PDB entry 2JH0 | X-ray diffraction, 1.70 A resolution | chains D and H of the 3 polymer chains in the assembly

== Chain D ==
Name: Thrombin heavy chain
From: Homo sapiens
Notes: EC 3.4.21.5; fragment: heavy chain, residues 364-622
Reference sequence: P00734 (THRB_HUMAN); the construct lacks a stretch of the UniProt sequence, so the offset changes along the chain: 16-37 = UniProt 364-385; 38-60 = UniProt 387-409; 61-77 = UniProt 419-435; 78-97 = UniProt 437-456; 7 more segments
Sequence (259 residues; row label = number of the first residue in the row; note: 1 number in that range is skipped by the numbering (no residue carries it; nothing is unmodelled there); a row labelled like 60A-60I holds insertion residues (60A, then the next letters in order)):
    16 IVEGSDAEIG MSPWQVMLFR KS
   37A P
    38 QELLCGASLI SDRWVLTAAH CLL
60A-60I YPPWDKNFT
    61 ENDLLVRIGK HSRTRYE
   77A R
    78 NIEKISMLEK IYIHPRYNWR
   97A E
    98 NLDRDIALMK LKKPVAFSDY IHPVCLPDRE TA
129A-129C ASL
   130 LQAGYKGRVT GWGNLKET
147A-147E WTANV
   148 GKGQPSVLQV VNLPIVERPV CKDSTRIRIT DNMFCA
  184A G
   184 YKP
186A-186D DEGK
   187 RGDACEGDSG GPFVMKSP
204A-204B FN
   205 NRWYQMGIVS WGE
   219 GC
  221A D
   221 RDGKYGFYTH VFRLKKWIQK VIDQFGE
Not modelled in the structure: 147A-147E, 148-149, 247
Disulfide bonds: Cys42-Cys58, Cys168-Cys182, Cys191-Cys220
Metal / ion sites: Ca2+: Lys169, Thr172, Phe204A; Na+: Arg221, Lys224
Small-molecule neighbours: 701 ((2R)-2-(5-chloro-2-thienyl)-N-{(3S)-1-[(1S)-1-methyl-2-morpholin-4-yl-2-oxoethyl]-2-oxopyrrolidin-3-yl}propene-1-sulfonamide): His57, Tyr60A, Trp60D, Leu99, Asp189, Ala190, Cys191, Glu192, Val213, Ser214, Trp215, Gly216, Glu217, Gly219, Cys220, Gly226, Phe227, Tyr228
Curated features (UniProtKB/Swiss-Prot):
  - region: Ala183 to Val200 (High affinity receptor-binding region which is also known as the TP508 peptide)
  - active site (Charge relay system): His57, Asp102, Ser195
  - glycosylation: Asn60G (N-linked (GlcNAc...) (complex) asparagine)

== Chain H ==
Name: Hirudin iiia
Reference sequence: P28507 (ITHG_HIRME); numbering as in UniProt (aligned over 55-64)
Sequence (10 residues; each row starts with the number of its first residue):
    55 DFEEIPEEYL
Modified residues: Tyr63 (o-sulfo-l-tyrosine; TYS)
Curated features (UniProtKB/Swiss-Prot):
  - region: Asp55 to Leu64 (Interaction with fibrinogen-binding exosite of thrombin)
  - modified residue: Tyr63 (Sulfotyrosine)

== How chain D and chain H interact ==
Residue-residue contacts (25):
  Phe34(D) - Phe56(H)  hydrophobic
  Gln38(D) - Phe56(H)
  Gln38(D) - Glu57(H)
  Gln38(D) - Glu58(H)
  Gln38(D) - Ile59(H)
  Gln38(D) - Leu64(H)
  Glu39(D) - Phe56(H)
  Leu40(D) - Phe56(H)
  Leu65(D) - Ile59(H)  hydrophobic
  Leu65(D) - Tyr63(H)
  Arg67(D) - Ile59(H)
  Arg73(D) - Asp55(H)  salt bridge
  Arg73(D) - Phe56(H)
  Thr74(D) - Asp55(H)
  Thr74(D) - Phe56(H)
  Thr74(D) - Glu57(H)  hydrogen bond (backbone-backbone)
  Arg75(D) - Glu57(H)
  Tyr76(D) - Glu57(H)  hydrogen bond (backbone-side chain)
  Tyr76(D) - Pro60(H)
  Tyr76(D) - Tyr63(H)
  Glu80(D) - Tyr63(H)
  Lys81(D) - Tyr63(H)
  Ile82(D) - Ile59(H)  hydrophobic
  Ile82(D) - Tyr63(H)
  Gln151(D) - Asp55(H)
Interface residues without a listed pair, chain D (16 interface residues in all): Met32, Lys36

== Summary ==
16 residues of chain D face 8 of chain H across their interface, with 2 hydrogen bonds and 1 salt bridge.
Among the polar pairs are Arg73(D)-Asp55(H), Tyr76(D)-Glu57(H) and Thr74(D)-Glu57(H). Ligands of chain D:
compound 701. UniProt lists 3 active-site residues on chain D.
Chain D is Thrombin heavy chain (Homo sapiens) and chain H is Hirudin iiia; the structure, Human Thrombin
Hirugen Inhibitor complex, was determined by X-ray diffraction together with 2JH5 and 2JH6 from the same
study.
